8FFR - chains G and W of the 12 polymer chains in the assembly; structure by X-ray diffraction, 3.49 A resolution.

[Chain G]
Name: Nucleoprotein
Source organism: Rabies virus CVS-11
UniProt: A8VR20 (A8VR20_9RHAB); residues 1-450 here = UniProt positions 1-450
Amino-acid sequence (450 residues; each row starts with the number of its first residue):
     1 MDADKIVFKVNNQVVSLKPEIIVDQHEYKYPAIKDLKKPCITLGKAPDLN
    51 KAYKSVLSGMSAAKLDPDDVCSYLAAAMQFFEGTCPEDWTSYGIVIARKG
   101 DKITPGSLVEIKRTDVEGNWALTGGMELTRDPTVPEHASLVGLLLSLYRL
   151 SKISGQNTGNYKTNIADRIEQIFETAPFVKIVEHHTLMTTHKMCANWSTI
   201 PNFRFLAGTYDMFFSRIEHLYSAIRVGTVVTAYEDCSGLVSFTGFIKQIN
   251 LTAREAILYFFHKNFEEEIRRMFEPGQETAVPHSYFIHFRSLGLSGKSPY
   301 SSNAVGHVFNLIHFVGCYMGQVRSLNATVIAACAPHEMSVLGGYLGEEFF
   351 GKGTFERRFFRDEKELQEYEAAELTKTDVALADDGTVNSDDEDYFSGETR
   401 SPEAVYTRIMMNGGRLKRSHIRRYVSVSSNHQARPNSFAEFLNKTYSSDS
Not modelled in the structure: 1-5, 373-397, 449-450

[Chain W]
Molecule: 99-nt RNA strand
Sequence (99 nucleotides; each row starts with the number of its first residue):
     1 CCCCCCCACCCACAAAAACCACAACACCCACAAACCCAAAAAACCCCACA
    51 ACCCCCCCACACCCCACCAACCCCACAAACCCCACACACCCCACAAAAC

[Interface between chain G and chain W]
Pairs across the interface - 43 pairs, chain G then chain W:
  Arg-149(G) with C3(W), salt bridge to the phosphate; C4(W), salt bridge to the phosphate
  Lys-152(G) with A97(W), sugar contact
  Gln-156(G) with C1(W), base contact
  Asn-157(G) with C1(W), base contact
  Thr-158(G) with C1(W), sugar contact
  Tyr-161(G) with C1(W), sugar contact
  Arg-168(G) with C3(W), salt bridge to the phosphate; C4(W), salt bridge to the phosphate
  Thr-199(G) with A95(W), base contact
  Arg-204(G) with A96(W), sugar contact
  Glu-218(G) with C5(W), hydrogen bond to the sugar
  Ser-222(G) with C4(W), hydrogen bond to the base
  Ala-223(G) with C4(W), base contact
  Arg-225(G) with C4(W), hydrogen bond to the sugar; C5(W), sugar contact
  Val-226(G) with C4(W), hydrogen bond to the sugar
  Val-229(G) with C3(W), base contact
  Val-230(G) with C3(W), base contact
  Asp-235(G) with A96(W), hydrogen bond to the sugar; A97(W), phosphate contact; A98(W), phosphate contact
  Cys-236(G) with A98(W), phosphate contact
  Ser-237(G) with A98(W), hydrogen bond to the phosphate
  Arg-290(G) with A96(W), hydrogen bond to the sugar; A97(W), salt bridge to the phosphate
  Lys-297(G) with A96(W), phosphate contact; A97(W), phosphate contact
  Ser-298(G) with A97(W), hydrogen bond to the phosphate
  Ser-301(G) with A97(W), phosphate contact; A98(W), phosphate contact
  Ser-302(G) with A98(W), hydrogen bond to the phosphate
  Asn-303(G) with A98(W), hydrogen bond to the base
  Phe-309(G) with C99(W), phosphate contact
  Arg-323(G) with C99(W), salt bridge to the phosphate
  Asn-326(G) with C99(W), phosphate contact
  Ala-327(G) with C99(W), phosphate contact
  Thr-328(G) with A98(W), hydrogen bond to the base; C99(W), hydrogen bond to the phosphate
  Arg-434(G) with C1(W), base contact; C2(W), salt bridge to the phosphate; C99(W), hydrogen bond to the phosphate
  Pro-435(G) with C1(W), base contact
Interface residues without a listed pair, chain G (36 interface residues in all): Ile-165, Ile-172, Gly-296, Ile-330

[Overview]
Chain G and chain W form an interface of 36 and 10 residues respectively, with 13 hydrogen bonds and 7 salt
bridges. Polar pairs include Ser-222(G)/C4(W), Asn-303(G)/A98(W) and Thr-328(G)/A98(W).
Here chain G is Nucleoprotein (Rabies virus CVS-11) and chain W is a 99-nt RNA strand. Entry 8FFR (Revised
structure of the rabies virus nucleoprotein-RNA complex) was determined by X-ray diffraction, deposited
together with 8B8V.
